2NLL - chains C and A of the 4 polymer chains in the assembly; structure by X-ray diffraction, 1.90 A resolution.

Chain C:
Molecule: 18-nt DNA strand
Sequence (18 nucleotides; numbered 502 to 519; the number before each row is that of its first residue):
   502 CAGGTCATTXCAGGTCAG
Modified positions: 5IU (5-iodo-2'-deoxyuridine-5'-monophosphate) at position 511

Chain A:
Protein: Protein (retinoic acid receptor)
From: Homo sapiens
UniProt: P19793 (RXRA_HUMAN); numbering as in UniProt (aligned over 135-200)
Amino-acid sequence (66 residues; numbered 135 to 200; the number before each row is that of its first residue):
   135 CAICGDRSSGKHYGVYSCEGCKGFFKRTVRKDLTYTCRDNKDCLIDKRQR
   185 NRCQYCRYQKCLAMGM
Metal / ion sites: Zn2+ site 1: Cys-135, Cys-138, Cys-152, Cys-155; Zn2+ site 2: Cys-171, Cys-177, Cys-187, Cys-190
Curated features (UniProtKB/Swiss-Prot):
  - DNA-binding region: Cys-135 to Met-200 (Nuclear receptor)
  - zinc finger (NR C4-type): Cys-135 to Cys-155, Cys-171 to Cys-195
  - region: Lys-160 to Lys-165 (Nuclear localization signal)
  - binding site (Zn(2+)): Cys-135, Cys-138, Cys-152, Cys-155, Cys-171, Cys-177, Cys-187, Cys-190
  - modified residue: Lys-145 (N6-acetyllysine)
  - mutagenesis: Lys-145 (K145R: Abolishes acetylation by EP300, DNA binding and transcriptional activity. Impairs interaction with EP300), Phe-158 to Phe-159 (Abolishes nuclear export), Lys-160 to Lys-165 (Abolishes nuclear localization and transcriptional activity)

How chain C and chain A interact:
Contacting residue pairs - 7 pairs, chain C then chain A:
  DC502(C) / Lys-145(A)  sugar contact
  DA503(C) / Lys-145(A)  phosphate contact
  DA503(C) / His-146(A)  phosphate contact
  DA503(C) / Tyr-147(A)  hydrogen bond to the phosphate
  DG504(C) / Lys-156(A)  hydrogen bond to the base
  DG505(C) / Arg-164(A)  salt bridge to the phosphate
  DT506(C) / Lys-160(A)  base contact
Other interface residues (no listed pair), chain C (6 interface residues in all): DC512
Other interface residues (no listed pair), chain A (7 interface residues in all): Arg-186

Overview:
The interface between chain C and chain A involves 6 residues on one side and 7 on the other; the contacts
include 2 hydrogen bonds and 1 salt bridge. Polar contacts include DG504(C)/Lys-156(A), DA503(C)/Tyr-147(A)
and DG505(C)/Arg-164(A).
Chain C is an 18-nt DNA strand and chain A is Protein (retinoic acid receptor) (Homo sapiens); the structure,
Retinoid X receptor-thyroid hormone receptor DNA-binding domain heterodimer bound to thyroid response element
DNA, was determined by X-ray diffraction.
